Entry 7C9V (electron microscopy, 3.30 A resolution); this record covers chains E and F of the 6 polymer chains in the assembly.

# Chain E
Name: IgG receptor FcRn large subunit p51
From: Homo sapiens
UniProtKB: P55899 (FCGRN_HUMAN); residues 5-267 here correspond to UniProt positions 28-290 (UniProt number = residue number + 23)
Amino-acid sequence (263 residues; numbered 5 to 267; the number before each row is that of its first residue):
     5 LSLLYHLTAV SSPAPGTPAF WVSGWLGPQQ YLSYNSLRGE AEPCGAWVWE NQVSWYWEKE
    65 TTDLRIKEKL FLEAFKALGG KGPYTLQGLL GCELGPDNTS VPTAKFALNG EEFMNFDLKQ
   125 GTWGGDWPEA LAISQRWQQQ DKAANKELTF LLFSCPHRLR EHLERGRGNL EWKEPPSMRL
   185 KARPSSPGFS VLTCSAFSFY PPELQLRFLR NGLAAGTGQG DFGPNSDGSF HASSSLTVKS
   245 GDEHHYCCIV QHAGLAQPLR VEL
UniProt features mapped onto this chain:
  - glycosylation: N102 (N-linked (GlcNAc...) asparagine)

# Chain F
Name: Beta-2-microglobulin
From: Homo sapiens
UniProtKB: P61769 (B2MG_HUMAN); residues 1-99 here correspond to UniProt positions 21-119 (UniProt number = residue number + 20)
Amino-acid sequence (99 residues; numbered 1 to 99; the number before each row is that of its first residue):
     1 IQRTPKIQVY SRHPAENGKS NFLNCYVSGF HPSDIEVDLL KNGERIEKVE HSDLSFSKDW
    61 SFYLLYYTEF TPTEKDEYAC RVNHVTLSQP KIVKWDRDM
Disulfide bonds: C25-C80
UniProt features mapped onto this chain:
  - modified residue: Q2 (Pyrrolidone carboxylic acid)
  - glycosylation: I1 (N-linked (Glc) (glycation) isoleucine), K19 (N-linked (Glc) (glycation) lysine), K41 (N-linked (Glc) (glycation) lysine), K48 (N-linked (Glc) (glycation) lysine), K58 (N-linked (Glc) (glycation) lysine), K91 (N-linked (Glc) (glycation) lysine), K94 (N-linked (Glc) (glycation) lysine)

# Chain E / chain F interface
Contacting residue pairs (56; chain E residue first):
  H10(E) with F56(F), hydrogen bond (side chain-backbone)
  L11(E) with F56(F)
  T12(E) with F56(F)
  V14(E) with S33(F)
  A18(E) with D34(F)
  W25(E) with L54(F), hydrogen bond (side chain-backbone)
  S27(E) with S55(F)
  W29(E) with S55(F); Y63(F)
  Q34(E) with D53(F), hydrogen bond
  S37(E) with D53(F), hydrogen bond
  T89(E) with H31(F), hydrogen bond
  Q91(E) with F56(F); W60(F); F62(F)
  G92(E) with F56(F)
  L93(E) with W60(F), hydrophobic
  K109(E) with W60(F)
  A111(E) with W60(F), hydrophobic
  N113(E) with H31(F)
  G114(E) with H31(F), hydrogen bond (backbone-side chain)
  E116(E) with W60(F)
  S181(E) with P14(F)
  R183(E) with P14(F)
  K185(E) with D98(F)
  A186(E) with D98(F), hydrogen bond (backbone-side chain)
  R187(E) with D96(F); D98(F); M99(F), hydrogen bond
  T197(E) with M99(F)
  F201(E) with S11(F); R12(F); P14(F), hydrophobic; M99(F)
  S202(E) with R12(F), hydrogen bond (side chain-backbone); H13(F)
  D225(E) with K6(F), salt bridge; Q8(F)
  F226(E) with Q8(F), hydrogen bond (backbone-side chain)
  G227(E) with Q8(F); Y10(F); Y26(F)
  P228(E) with Y10(F), hydrogen bond (backbone-side chain); Y26(F); L65(F)
  N229(E) with Y10(F); R12(F); N24(F)
  S230(E) with R12(F); N24(F), hydrogen bond; Y67(F)
  D231(E) with R12(F), salt bridge
  H235(E) with Y10(F); S11(F); M99(F)
  S237(E) with M99(F)
Interface residues without a listed pair, chain E (41 interface residues in all): S16, C48, F110, S199, S239
Interface residues without a listed pair, chain F (25 interface residues in all): R3

# Summary
The interface between chain E and chain F involves 41 residues on one side and 25 on the other; the contacts
include 12 hydrogen bonds and 2 salt bridges. Among the polar pairs are D225(E)-K6(F), D231(E)-R12(F) and
H10(E)-F56(F).
Chain E is IgG receptor FcRn large subunit p51 and chain F is Beta-2-microglobulin, both from Homo sapiens;
the structure, E30 F-particle in complex with FcRn, was determined by electron microscopy, deposited together
with 7C9S, 7C9T, 7C9U, 7C9W, 7C9X, 7C9Y and 7C9Z.
